4EHX - chain A; structure by X-ray diffraction, 1.90 A resolution.

# Chain A
Name: Tetraacyldisaccharide 4'-kinase
Organism: Aquifex aeolicus
Notes: EC 2.7.1.130
Reference sequence: O67572 (LPXK_AQUAE); numbering as in UniProt (aligned over 1-315)
Amino-acid sequence (315 residues; each row starts with the number of its first residue):
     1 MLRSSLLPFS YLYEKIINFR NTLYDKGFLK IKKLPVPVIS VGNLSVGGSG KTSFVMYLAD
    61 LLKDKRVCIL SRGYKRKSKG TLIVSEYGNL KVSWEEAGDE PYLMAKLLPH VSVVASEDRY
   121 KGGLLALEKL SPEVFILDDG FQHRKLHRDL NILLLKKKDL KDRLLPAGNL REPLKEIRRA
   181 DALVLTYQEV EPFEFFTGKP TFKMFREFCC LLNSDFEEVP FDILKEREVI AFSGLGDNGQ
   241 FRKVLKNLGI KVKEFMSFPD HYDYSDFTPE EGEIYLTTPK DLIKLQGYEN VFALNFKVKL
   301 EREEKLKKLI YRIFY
UniProt features mapped onto this chain:
  - binding site (ATP): S45 to T52

# In short
UniProt lists 8 ATP-binding residues.
Chain A is Tetraacyldisaccharide 4'-kinase (Aquifex aeolicus); the structure, Crystal structure of LpxK from
Aquifex aeolicus at 1.9 angstrom resolution, was determined by X-ray diffraction together with 4EHW and 4EHY
from the same study.
